Entry 7WEJ (X-ray diffraction, 3.09 A resolution); this record covers chains A and B.

== Chain A (and B) ==
Name: WD repeat-containing protein 47
From: Mus musculus
Notes: chain B of this document is another copy of the same molecule, construct and numbering; everything in this record applies to it too
Reference sequence: Q8CGF6 (WDR47_MOUSE); residues 1-313 here = UniProt positions 1-313
Amino-acid sequence (317 residues; row label = number of the first residue in the row; numbers below 1 keep their minus sign (Gly-3 is residue -3)):
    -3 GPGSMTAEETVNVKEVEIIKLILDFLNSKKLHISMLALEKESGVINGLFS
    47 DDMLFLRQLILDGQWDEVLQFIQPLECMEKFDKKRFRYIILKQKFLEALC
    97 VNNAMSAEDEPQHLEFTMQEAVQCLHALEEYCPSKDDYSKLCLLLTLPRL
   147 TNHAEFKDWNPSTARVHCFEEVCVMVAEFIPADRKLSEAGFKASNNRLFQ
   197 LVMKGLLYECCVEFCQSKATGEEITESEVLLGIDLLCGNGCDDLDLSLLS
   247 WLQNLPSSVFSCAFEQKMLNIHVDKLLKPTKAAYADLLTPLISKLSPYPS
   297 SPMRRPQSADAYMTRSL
Disordered / not traced: -3 to 3, 102-107, 179-182, 218-219, 257-263, 293-313 (chain B: -3 to 4, 102-110, 218-220, 260-263, 277-282, 292-313)
Sequence notes: expression tag (-3 to 0)
Modified / non-standard residues: Mse1, Mse299, Mse309 (selenomethionine); Mse31, Mse49, Mse74, Mse101, Mse114, Mse171, Mse199, Mse264 (selenomethionine; parent Met)
Curated features (UniProtKB/Swiss-Prot):
  - modified residue: Thr285 (Phosphothreonine), Ser289 (Phosphoserine), Ser292 (Phosphoserine), Ser297 (Phosphoserine), Ser312 (Phosphoserine)
What the authors report for this chain:
  - mutagenesis - F260A: decreased binding to full-length Camsaps
  - mutagenesis - F260A: abolished binding to Camsap3
  - mutagenesis - F260A: decreased binding to FLAG-tagged Camsap1 or Camsap3
  - mutagenesis - F260A: decreased binding to FLAG-Camsap2
  - mutagenesis - F260A (7-fold): decreased localization to ciliary Camsap1

== Chain A / chain B interface ==
Contacting residue pairs - 192 pairs, chain A then chain B:
  Glu5(A) - Ser223(B)
  Glu5(A) - Leu265(B)
  Glu5(A) - Asn266(B)
  Thr6(A) - Asn266(B)
  Val7(A) - Leu226(B)
  Val7(A) - Leu265(B)  hydrophobic
  Val7(A) - Asn266(B)  hydrogen bond (backbone-backbone)
  Val7(A) - Ile267(B)
  Val7(A) - His268(B)  hydrogen bond (backbone-backbone)
  Asn8(A) - His268(B)  hydrogen bond
  Val9(A) - Phe195(B)  hydrophobic
  Val9(A) - Mse199(B)
  Val9(A) - His268(B)  hydrogen bond (backbone-backbone)
  Val9(A) - Val269(B)
  Val9(A) - Asp270(B)  hydrogen bond (backbone-backbone)
  Lys10(A) - Asp270(B)  salt bridge
  Glu11(A) - Phe21(B)
  Glu11(A) - Lys25(B)  salt bridge
  Glu11(A) - Asp270(B)
  Glu11(A) - Lys271(B)
  Glu13(A) - Leu231(B)
  Glu13(A) - Leu232(B)
  Ile14(A) - Phe195(B)  hydrophobic
  Ile14(A) - Leu231(B)  hydrophobic
  Ile15(A) - Phe21(B)  hydrophobic
  Ile15(A) - Leu272(B)  hydrophobic
  Lys16(A) - Leu232(B)
  Leu17(A) - Leu231(B)  hydrophobic
  Leu17(A) - Leu232(B)  hydrophobic
  Ile18(A) - Ile18(B)  hydrophobic
  Ile18(A) - Phe21(B)  hydrophobic
  Ile18(A) - Leu194(B)  hydrophobic
  Phe21(A) - Ile14(B)  hydrophobic
  Phe21(A) - Ile18(B)  hydrophobic
  Leu22(A) - Leu34(B)  hydrophobic
  Lys25(A) - Glu11(B)  salt bridge
  Lys26(A) - Glu37(B)
  Leu27(A) - Leu34(B)  hydrophobic
  Leu27(A) - Glu37(B)
  His28(A) - Glu37(B)  hydrogen bond (backbone-side chain)
  Ile29(A) - Glu37(B)  hydrogen bond (backbone-side chain)
  Ser30(A) - Ala33(B)
  Ser30(A) - Leu34(B)
  Ser30(A) - Glu37(B)  hydrogen bond
  Ala33(A) - Ser30(B)
  Ala33(A) - Ala33(B)  hydrophobic
  Leu34(A) - Leu22(B)  hydrophobic
  Leu34(A) - Leu27(B)  hydrophobic
  Leu34(A) - Ser30(B)
  Glu37(A) - Lys26(B)
  Glu37(A) - Leu27(B)
  Glu37(A) - His28(B)  hydrogen bond (side chain-backbone)
  Glu37(A) - Ile29(B)  hydrogen bond (side chain-backbone)
  Glu37(A) - Ser30(B)  hydrogen bond
  Glu37(A) - Lys274(B)
  Ser38(A) - Leu272(B)
  Ser38(A) - Lys274(B)
  Gly39(A) - Lys274(B)
  Val40(A) - Leu272(B)  hydrophobic
  Gly186(A) - Leu232(B)
  Phe187(A) - Leu232(B)
  Lys188(A) - Leu232(B)
  Lys188(A) - Cys233(B)
  Ala189(A) - Leu232(B)
  Ser190(A) - Leu232(B)  hydrogen bond (backbone-backbone)
  Ser190(A) - Cys233(B)
  Arg193(A) - Leu202(B)
  Arg193(A) - Glu205(B)  salt bridge
  Arg193(A) - Asp230(B)  hydrogen bond (side chain-backbone)
  Arg193(A) - Leu231(B)  hydrogen bond (side chain-backbone)
  Arg193(A) - Leu232(B)
  Arg193(A) - Cys233(B)
  Arg193(A) - Gly234(B)
  Leu194(A) - Ile18(B)  hydrophobic
  Leu194(A) - Leu194(B)  hydrophobic
  Phe195(A) - Val9(B)  hydrophobic
  Phe195(A) - Ile14(B)  hydrophobic
  Gln196(A) - Asp239(B)
  Gln196(A) - Leu240(B)
  Leu197(A) - Leu197(B)
  Leu197(A) - Gly201(B)
  Leu197(A) - Leu202(B)  hydrophobic
  Leu197(A) - Glu205(B)
  Leu197(A) - Leu231(B)  hydrophobic
  Val198(A) - Leu197(B)  hydrophobic
  Mse199(A) - Val9(B)
  Mse199(A) - Leu240(B)  hydrophobic
  Lys200(A) - Gly201(B)
  Lys200(A) - Tyr204(B)
  Lys200(A) - Glu205(B)  salt bridge
  Lys200(A) - Asp238(B)  salt bridge
  Lys200(A) - Leu240(B)
  Gly201(A) - Leu197(B)
  Gly201(A) - Lys200(B)
  Gly201(A) - Gly201(B)
  Leu202(A) - Arg193(B)
  Leu202(A) - Leu197(B)  hydrophobic
  Leu203(A) - Tyr204(B)
  Leu203(A) - Leu240(B)  hydrophobic
  Tyr204(A) - Lys200(B)
  Tyr204(A) - Leu203(B)
  Tyr204(A) - Tyr204(B)
  Glu205(A) - Arg193(B)  salt bridge
  Glu205(A) - Lys200(B)  salt bridge
  Cys206(A) - Leu245(B)  hydrophobic
  Cys207(A) - Leu245(B)  hydrophobic
  Cys207(A) - Leu248(B)  hydrophobic
  Phe210(A) - Leu248(B)
  Phe210(A) - Gln249(B)
  Phe210(A) - Phe256(B)  hydrophobic
  Cys211(A) - Leu248(B)  hydrophobic
  Cys211(A) - Phe256(B)  hydrophobic
  Lys214(A) - Ser253(B)
  Lys214(A) - Phe256(B)
  Ala215(A) - Phe256(B)
  Glu222(A) - Leu242(B)
  Glu222(A) - Gln249(B)
  Leu226(A) - Glu5(B)
  Leu226(A) - Val7(B)  hydrophobic
  Leu226(A) - Leu245(B)  hydrophobic
  Asp230(A) - Arg193(B)  hydrogen bond (backbone-side chain)
  Leu231(A) - Glu13(B)
  Leu231(A) - Ile14(B)  hydrophobic
  Leu231(A) - Leu17(B)  hydrophobic
  Leu231(A) - Arg193(B)  hydrogen bond (backbone-side chain)
  Leu231(A) - Leu197(B)  hydrophobic
  Leu232(A) - Glu13(B)
  Leu232(A) - Lys16(B)
  Leu232(A) - Leu17(B)  hydrophobic
  Leu232(A) - Gly186(B)
  Leu232(A) - Phe187(B)
  Leu232(A) - Lys188(B)
  Leu232(A) - Ala189(B)
  Leu232(A) - Ser190(B)  hydrogen bond (backbone-backbone)
  Leu232(A) - Arg193(B)
  Cys233(A) - Arg193(B)  hydrogen bond (backbone-side chain)
  Gly234(A) - Arg193(B)
  Asp238(A) - Lys200(B)  hydrogen bond (backbone-side chain)
  Asp239(A) - Gln196(B)  hydrogen bond
  Leu240(A) - Lys200(B)
  Asp241(A) - Leu203(B)
  Asp241(A) - Mse264(B)
  Asp241(A) - Leu265(B)
  Leu242(A) - Leu226(B)  hydrophobic
  Leu242(A) - Mse264(B)
  Leu242(A) - Leu265(B)  hydrophobic
  Leu245(A) - Leu226(B)  hydrophobic
  Trp247(A) - Leu248(B)  hydrophobic
  Trp247(A) - Val255(B)  hydrophobic
  Trp247(A) - Phe256(B)  hydrophobic
  Trp247(A) - Cys258(B)
  Leu248(A) - Cys207(B)  hydrophobic
  Leu248(A) - Phe210(B)
  Leu248(A) - Trp247(B)  hydrophobic
  Gln249(A) - Phe210(B)
  Gln249(A) - Thr221(B)
  Gln249(A) - Glu222(B)
  Asn250(A) - Ala259(B)
  Leu251(A) - Val255(B)  hydrophobic
  Val255(A) - Trp247(B)
  Phe256(A) - Trp247(B)  hydrophobic
  Mse264(A) - Leu242(B)
  Leu265(A) - Leu242(B)  hydrophobic
  Asn266(A) - Glu5(B)
  Asn266(A) - Thr6(B)  hydrogen bond
  Asn266(A) - Val7(B)
  Ile267(A) - Val7(B)
  Ile267(A) - Val9(B)  hydrophobic
  His268(A) - Val7(B)  hydrogen bond (backbone-backbone)
  His268(A) - Asn8(B)  hydrogen bond
  His268(A) - Val9(B)  hydrogen bond (backbone-backbone)
  Val269(A) - Val9(B)
  Val269(A) - Glu11(B)
  Asp270(A) - Val9(B)  hydrogen bond (backbone-backbone)
  Asp270(A) - Lys10(B)
  Asp270(A) - Glu11(B)  hydrogen bond (backbone-backbone)
  Lys271(A) - Glu11(B)
  Leu272(A) - Glu11(B)  hydrogen bond (backbone-side chain)
  Leu272(A) - Val12(B)  hydrophobic
  Leu272(A) - Ile15(B)  hydrophobic
  Leu272(A) - Ser38(B)
  Lys274(A) - Glu37(B)
  Pro275(A) - Glu37(B)
  Pro275(A) - Ser38(B)
  Pro275(A) - Gly39(B)
  Tyr280(A) - Leu291(B)
  Ala281(A) - Ile288(B)
  Leu284(A) - Ile288(B)  hydrophobic
  Leu284(A) - Leu291(B)  hydrophobic
  Ile288(A) - Leu284(B)  hydrophobic
  Ile288(A) - Leu287(B)  hydrophobic
  Leu291(A) - Mse101(B)
Also at the interface, not in a pair above, chain A (96 interface residues in all): Val12, Ala185, Ser223, Val225, Ile229, Cys237, Leu244, Ala278, Leu287
Also at the interface, not in a pair above, chain B (96 interface residues in all): Lys36, Val40, Ala100, Ala185, Val198, Cys211, Lys214, Ala215, Leu227, Ile229, Asp241, Leu244, Leu251

== Summary ==
Chain A and chain B each contribute 96 residues to their interface; the contacts include 27 hydrogen bonds and
8 salt bridges. Polar contacts include Lys10(A)-Asp270(B), Glu11(A)-Lys25(B) and Arg193(A)-Glu205(B). The
paper reports that F260A of chain A reduces binding to full-length Camsaps; F260A of chain A abolishes binding
to Camsap3.
Both chains are WD repeat-containing protein 47 (Mus musculus). Entry 7WEJ (Crystal structure of the mouse
Wdr47 NTD) was determined by X-ray diffraction together with 7WEK from the same study.
